Entry 5JZW (electron microscopy, 4.46 A resolution (low resolution: residue-level contacts below are approximate; hydrogen-bond / salt-bridge calls are withheld)); this record covers chains A and B of the 14 polymer chains in the assembly.

# Chain A (and B)
Protein: Aerolysin
Source organism: Aeromonas hydrophila
Notes: chain B of this document is another copy of the same molecule, construct and numbering; everything in this record applies to it too
UniProtKB: P09167 (AERA_AERHY); residues 1-424 here correspond to UniProt positions 24-447 (UniProt number = residue number + 23)
Amino-acid sequence (424 residues; numbered 1 to 424; the number before each row is that of its first residue):
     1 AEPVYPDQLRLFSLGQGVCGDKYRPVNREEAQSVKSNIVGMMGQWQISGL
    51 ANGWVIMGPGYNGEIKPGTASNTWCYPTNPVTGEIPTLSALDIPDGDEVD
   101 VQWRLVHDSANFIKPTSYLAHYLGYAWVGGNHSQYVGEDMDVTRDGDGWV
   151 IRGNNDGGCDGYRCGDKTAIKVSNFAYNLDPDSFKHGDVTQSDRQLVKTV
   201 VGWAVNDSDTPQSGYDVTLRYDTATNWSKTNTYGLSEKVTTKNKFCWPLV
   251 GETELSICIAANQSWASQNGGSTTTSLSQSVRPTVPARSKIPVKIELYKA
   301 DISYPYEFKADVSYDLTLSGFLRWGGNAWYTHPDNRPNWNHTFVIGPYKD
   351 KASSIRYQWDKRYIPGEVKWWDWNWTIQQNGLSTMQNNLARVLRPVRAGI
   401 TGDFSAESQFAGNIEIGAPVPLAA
Unresolved in the structure: 227-269
Construct notes: engineered mutation Cys246 (Lys269 in P09167), Cys258 (Glu281 in P09167)
Disulfides: Cys19-Cys75, Cys159-Cys164
Reported in the primary citation:
  - conformationally variable residues: Tyr221

# How chain A and chain B interact
Contacting residue pairs - 75 pairs, chain A then chain B:
  Ala1(A) - His107(B)
  Glu2(A) - Arg104(B)
  Pro3(A) - Trp103(B)
  Pro3(A) - His107(B)
  Arg28(A) - Glu138(B)
  Arg28(A) - Asp139(B)
  Arg28(A) - Met140(B)
  Gln32(A) - Met140(B)
  Gln32(A) - Asp141(B)
  Ser33(A) - Trp103(B)
  Trp54(A) - His132(B)
  Ile65(A) - Asn131(B)
  His186(A) - Gln195(B)
  Gly270(A) - Thr225(B)
  Gly270(A) - Asn226(B)
  Gly271(A) - Asn226(B)
  Ser272(A) - Ala224(B)
  Ser272(A) - Thr225(B)
  Thr273(A) - Asp222(B)
  Thr273(A) - Thr223(B)
  Thr273(A) - Ala224(B)
  Thr273(A) - Thr225(B)
  Thr274(A) - Tyr221(B)
  Thr274(A) - Asp222(B)
  Thr275(A) - Lys198(B)
  Thr275(A) - Arg220(B)
  Ser276(A) - Leu219(B)
  Ser276(A) - Arg220(B)
  Leu277(A) - Thr218(B)
  Leu277(A) - Leu219(B)
  Ser278(A) - Val217(B)
  Ser278(A) - Thr218(B)
  Gln279(A) - Asp216(B)
  Gln279(A) - Val217(B)
  Ser280(A) - Tyr215(B)
  Ser280(A) - Asp216(B)
  Arg282(A) - Gly214(B)
  Lys349(A) - Glu98(B)
  Tyr357(A) - Glu98(B)
  Lys361(A) - Glu98(B)
  Lys361(A) - Val99(B)
  Lys361(A) - Asp100(B)
  Ile364(A) - Asp100(B)
  Ile364(A) - Trp103(B)
  Pro365(A) - Trp103(B)
  Gly366(A) - Arg144(B)
  Glu367(A) - Arg144(B)
  Glu367(A) - Gly146(B)
  Glu407(A) - Lys198(B)
  Ser408(A) - Lys198(B)
  Ser408(A) - Thr199(B)
  Phe410(A) - Lys198(B)
  Phe410(A) - Thr199(B)
  Phe410(A) - Val200(B)
  Phe410(A) - Val201(B)
  Ala411(A) - Val201(B)
  Gly412(A) - Val201(B)
  Gly412(A) - Gly202(B)
  Gly412(A) - Trp203(B)
  Asn413(A) - Trp203(B)
  Ile414(A) - Trp203(B)
  Ile414(A) - Ala204(B)
  Ile414(A) - Val205(B)
  Ile414(A) - Tyr215(B)
  Glu415(A) - Val205(B)
  Ile416(A) - Val205(B)
  Ile416(A) - Asn206(B)
  Ile416(A) - Asp207(B)
  Ile416(A) - Thr210(B)
  Ile416(A) - Tyr215(B)
  Gly417(A) - Asp207(B)
  Gly417(A) - Thr210(B)
  Ala418(A) - Asp207(B)
  Ala418(A) - Thr210(B)
  Pro419(A) - Asp209(B)
Other interface residues (no listed pair), chain A (45 interface residues in all): Glu29, Lys66, Val281, Val368, Gln409
Other interface residues (no listed pair), chain B (45 interface residues in all): Pro94, Asp108, Asn154, Val197, Arg282

# In short
Chain A and chain B each contribute 45 residues to their interface. The paper reports conformational
variability at Tyr221(A).
Both chains are Aerolysin (Aeromonas hydrophila). Entry 5JZW (Cryo-EM structures of aerolysin post-prepore and
quasipore) was determined by electron microscopy together with 5JZH and 5JZT from the same study.
